PDB entry 8TMK | electron microscopy, 3.40 A resolution | chains A and B of the 9 polymer chains in the assembly

# Chain A (and B)
Protein: Cobalt/magnesium transport protein CorA
Source organism: Thermotoga maritima
Notes: chain B of this document is another copy of the same molecule, construct and numbering; everything in this record applies to it too
Reference sequence: Q9WZ31 (CORA_THEMA); numbering as in UniProt (aligned over 1-351)
Amino-acid sequence (373 residues; numbered -21 to 351; the number before each row is that of its first residue; numbers below 1 keep their minus sign (Met-21 is residue -21)):
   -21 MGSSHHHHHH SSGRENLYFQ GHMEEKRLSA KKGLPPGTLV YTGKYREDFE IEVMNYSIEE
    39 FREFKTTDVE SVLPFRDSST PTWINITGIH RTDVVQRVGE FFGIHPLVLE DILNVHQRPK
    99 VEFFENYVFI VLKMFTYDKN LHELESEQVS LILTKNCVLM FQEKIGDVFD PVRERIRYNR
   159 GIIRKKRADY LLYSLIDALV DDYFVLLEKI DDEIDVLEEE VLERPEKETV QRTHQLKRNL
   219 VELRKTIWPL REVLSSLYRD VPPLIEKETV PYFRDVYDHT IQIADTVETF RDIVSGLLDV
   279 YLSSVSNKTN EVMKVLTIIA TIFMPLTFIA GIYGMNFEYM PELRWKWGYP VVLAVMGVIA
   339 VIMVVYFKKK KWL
Unresolved in the structure: -21 to 16, 351 (chain B: -21 to 3)
Differences from the reference sequence: initiating methionine (-21); expression tag (-20 to 0)
Curated features (UniProtKB/Swiss-Prot):
  - motif: Gly312 to Asn314 (Probable selectivity filter)
  - site: Asn288 (Essential for ion permeation), Leu294 (Important for closing the ion permeation pathway in the closed state), Thr295 (Threonine that confers selectivity for Co(2+) transport)
  - mutagenesis: Asp89 (D89F/K: Decreases ion transport), Asp253 (D253K: Increases protein stability. Decreases ion transport), Leu280 (L280A: Decreases ion transport), Asn288 (N288L: Abolishes Co(2+) uptake), Met291 (M291A: No effect on ion transport), Leu294 (L294A/V: Increases ion transport by suppression of an obstruction in the transmembrane ion permeation pathway), Thr295 (T295L: Strongly reduces Co(2+) uptake. Abolishes Co(2+) uptake; when associated with L-299; T295M: Strongly reduces Co(2+) uptake ...), Thr299 (T299L: Reduces Co(2+) uptake. Abolishes Co(2+) uptake; when associated with L-295; T299M: No effect on Co(2+) uptake; T299S: Abolishes Co(2+) uptake), Pro303 (P303A/G/I: Increases ion transport by suppression of a kink in the transmembrane ion permeation pathway), Thr305 (T305L: Abolishes Co(2+) uptake), Ile310 (I310A: Increases ion transport), Tyr311 (Y311A: Abolishes pentamerization. Abolishes ion transport; Y311F: No effect on pentamerization. No effect on ion transport), 7 further mutagenesis entries in UniProt

# Chain A / chain B interface
Contacting residue pairs (60; chain A residue first):
  Asp179(A) - Lys10(B)
  Phe182(A) - Lys10(B)
  Arg252(A) - Arg5(B)
  Asp253(A) - Arg5(B)  salt bridge
  Asp253(A) - Ala8(B)
  Asp256(A) - Ser7(B)
  Asp256(A) - Ala8(B)  hydrogen bond (side chain-backbone)
  His257(A) - Ala8(B)
  His257(A) - Lys10(B)
  Gln260(A) - Ala8(B)
  Gln260(A) - Lys9(B)
  Gln260(A) - Lys10(B)  hydrogen bond (side chain-backbone)
  Asp277(A) - His212(B)
  Val278(A) - Gln209(B)
  Ser281(A) - Val208(B)
  Ser281(A) - His212(B)  hydrogen bond
  Ser284(A) - Leu280(B)
  Ser284(A) - Val283(B)
  Asn285(A) - Glu204(B)
  Asn285(A) - Lys205(B)
  Asn285(A) - Tyr279(B)  hydrogen bond
  Asn285(A) - Val283(B)
  Thr287(A) - Thr287(B)
  Asn288(A) - Thr287(B)
  Met291(A) - Thr287(B)
  Met291(A) - Val290(B)
  Met291(A) - Met291(B)  hydrophobic
  Lys292(A) - Val290(B)
  Leu294(A) - Leu294(B)  hydrophobic
  Thr295(A) - Val290(B)  hydrogen bond (side chain-backbone)
  Thr295(A) - Val293(B)
  Thr295(A) - Leu294(B)
  Ala298(A) - Leu294(B)  hydrophobic
  Ala298(A) - Ile297(B)
  Thr299(A) - Ile297(B)
  Met302(A) - Ile297(B)
  Met302(A) - Phe301(B)  hydrophobic
  Met302(A) - Met302(B)  hydrophobic
  Pro303(A) - Phe301(B)  hydrophobic
  Phe306(A) - Phe301(B)  hydrophobic
  Phe306(A) - Leu304(B)  hydrophobic
  Phe306(A) - Met334(B)  hydrophobic
  Gly309(A) - Ala308(B)
  Ile310(A) - Met334(B)  hydrophobic
  Gly312(A) - Gly312(B)
  Met313(A) - Ala308(B)
  Met313(A) - Tyr311(B)
  Met313(A) - Gly312(B)
  Met313(A) - Val330(B)  hydrophobic
  Phe315(A) - Leu321(B)
  Phe315(A) - Arg322(B)  hydrogen bond (backbone-side chain)
  Phe315(A) - Tyr327(B)  hydrophobic
  Glu316(A) - Arg322(B)  hydrogen bond (backbone-side chain)
  Tyr317(A) - Arg322(B)
  Tyr317(A) - Trp323(B)
  Tyr317(A) - Lys324(B)
  Tyr317(A) - Trp325(B)
  Tyr344(A) - Val293(B)
  Trp350(A) - Val290(B)  hydrophobic
  Trp350(A) - Val293(B)  hydrophobic
Interface residues without a listed pair, chain A (37 interface residues in all): Pro249, Thr305, Tyr311, Asn314, Met318
Interface residues without a listed pair, chain B (40 interface residues in all): Lys4, Pro203, Leu276, Glu289, Thr305, Met313, Leu331

# Overview
37 residues of chain A and 40 residues of chain B are in contact, with 7 hydrogen bonds and 1 salt bridge.
Among the polar pairs are Asp253(A)-Arg5(B), Asp256(A)-Ala8(B) and Gln260(A)-Lys10(B). UniProt lists 19
mutagenesis sites on chain A.
Both chains are Cobalt/magnesium transport protein CorA (Thermotoga maritima). Entry 8TMK (Cryo-EM structure
of magnesium depleted CorA in complex with conformation-specific synthetic antibody C18, State MGD-2C) was
determined by electron microscopy.
